3CCJ - chains R and 0 of the 31 polymer chains in the assembly; structure by X-ray diffraction, 3.30 A resolution.

[Chain R]
Molecule: 50S ribosomal protein L22P
From: Haloarcula marismortui
UniProt: P10970 (RL22_HALMA); residues 0-154 here correspond to UniProt positions 1-155 (UniProt number = residue number + 1)
Chain sequence (155 residues; each row starts with the number of its first residue; numbering starts at 0):
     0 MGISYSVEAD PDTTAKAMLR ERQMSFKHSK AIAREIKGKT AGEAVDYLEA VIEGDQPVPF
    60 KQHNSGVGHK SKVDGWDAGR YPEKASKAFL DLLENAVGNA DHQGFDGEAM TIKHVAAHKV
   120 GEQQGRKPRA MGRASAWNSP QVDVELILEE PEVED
Not modelled in the structure: 0, 151-154
Ion coordination: Sr2+ near Gln61 (its only coordinating residue here); Mg2+: Gly65 (shared with C2048(0), A2089(0) of chain 0); Na+: Val72, Trp75 (shared with U2659(0), G2660(0) of chain 0)

[Chain 0]
Molecule: 23S ribosomal RNA
From: Haloarcula marismortui
Notes: engineered mutation(s): G2099A, C2534T
Sequence (2923 nucleotides; each row starts with the number of its first residue):
     1 GUUGGCUACU AUGCCAGCUG GUGGAUUGCU CGGCUCAGGC GCUGAUGAAG GACGUGCCAA
    61 GCUGCGAUAA GCUGUGGGGA GCCGCACGGA GGCGAAGAAC CACAGAUUUC CGAAUGAGAA
   121 UCUCUCUAAC AAUUGCUUCG CGCAAUGAGG AACCCCGAGA ACUGAAACAU CUCAGUAUCG
   181 GGAGGAACAG AAAACGCAAC GUGAUGUCGU UAGUAACCGC GAGUGAACGC GAUACAGCCC
   241 AAACCGAAGC CCUCACGGGC AAUGUGGUGU CAGGGCUACC UCUCAUCAGC CGACCGUCUU
   301 CACGAAGUCU CUUGGAAUAG AGCGUGAUAC AGGGUGACAA CCCCGUACUG AAGACCAGUA
   361 CGCUGUGCGG UAGUGCCAGA GUAGCGGGGG UUGGAUAUCC CUCGCGAAUA ACGCAGGCAU
   421 CGACUGCGAA GGCUAAACAC AACCUGAGAC CGAUAGUGAA CAAGUAGUGU GAACGAACGC
   481 UGCAAAGUAC CCUCAGAAGG GAGGCGAAAU AGAGCAUGAA AUCAGUUGGC GAUCGAGCGA
   541 CAGGGCAUAC AAGGUCCCUU GACGAAUGAC CGAGACGCGA GUCUCCAGUA AGACUCACGG
   601 GAAGCCGAUG UUCUGUCGUA CGUUUUGAAA AACGAGCCAG GGAGUGUGUC UGUAUGGCAA
   661 GUCUAACCGG AGUAUCCGGG GAGGCACAGG GAAACCGACA UGGCCGCAGG GCUUUGCCCG
   721 AGGGCCGCCG UCUUCAAGGG CGGGGAGCCA UGUGGACACG ACCCGAAUCC GGACGAUCUA
   781 CGCAUGGACA AGAUGAAGCG UGCCGAAAGG CACGUGGAAG UCUGUUAGAG UUGGUGUCCU
   841 ACAAUACCCU CUCGUGAUCU AUGUGUAGGG GUGAAAGGCC CAUCGAGUCC GGCAACAGCU
   901 GGUUCCAAUC GAAACAUGUC GAAGCAUGAC CUCCGCCGAG GUAGUCUGUG AGGUAGAGCG
   961 ACCGAUUGGU GUGUCCGCCU CCGAGAGGAG UCGGCACACC UGUCAAACUC CAAACUUACA
  1021 GACGCUGUUU GACGCGGGGA UUCCGGUGCG CGGGGUAAGC CUGUGUACCA GGAGGGGAAC
  1081 AACCCAGAGA UAGGUUAAGG UCCCCAAGUG UGGAUUAAGU GUAAUCCUCU GAAGGUGGUC
  1141 UCGAGCCCUA GACAGCCGGG AGGUGAGCUU AGAAGCAGCU ACCCUCUAAG AAAAGCGUAA
  1201 CAGCUUACCG GCCGAGGUUU GAGGCGCCCA AAAUGAUCGG GACUCAAAUC CACCACCGAG
  1261 ACCUGUCCGU ACCACUCAUA CUGGUAAUCG AGUAGAUUGG CGCUCUAAUU GGAUGGAAGC
  1321 AGGGGCGAGA GCUCCUGUGG ACCGAUUAGU GACGAAAAUC CUGGCCAUAG UAGCAGCGAU
  1381 AGUCGGGUGA GAACCCCGAC GGCCUAAUGG AUAAGGGUUC CUCAGCACUG CUGAUCAGCU
  1441 GAGGGUUAGC CGGUCCUAAG UCUCACCGCA ACUCGACUGA GACGAAAUGG GAAACAGGUU
  1501 AAUAUUCCUG UGCCAUCAUG CAGUGAAAGU UGACGCCCUG GGGUCGAUCA CGCCGGGCAU
  1561 UCGCCCGGUC GAACCGUCCA ACUCCGUGGA AGCCGUAAUG GCAGGAAGCG GACGAACGGC
  1621 GGCAUAGGGA AACGUGAUUC AACCUGGGGC CCAUGAAAAG ACGAGCAUGA UGUCCGUACC
  1681 GAGAACCGAC ACAGGUGUCC AUGGCGGCGA AAGCCAAGGC CUGUCGGGAG CAACCAACGU
  1741 UAGGGAAUUC GGCAAGUUAG UCCCGUACCU UCGGAAGAAG GGAUGCCUGC UCCGGAACGG
  1801 AGCAGGUCGC AGUGACUCGG AAGCUCGGAC UGUCUAGUAA CAACAUAGGU GACCGCAAAU
  1861 CCGCAAGGAC UCGUACGGUC ACUGAAUCCU GCCCAGUGCA GGUAUCUGAA CACCUCGUAC
  1921 AAGAGGACGA AGGACCUGUC AACGGCGGGG GUAACUAUGA CCCUCUUAAG GUAGCGUAGU
  1981 ACCUUGCCGC AUCAGUAGCG GCUUGCAUGA AUGGAUUAAC CAGAGCUUCA CUGUCCCAAC
  2041 GUUGGGCCCG GUGAACUGUA CAUUCCAGUG CGGAGUCUGG AGACACCCAG GGGGAAGCAA
  2101 AGACCCUAUG GAGCUUUACU GCAGGCUGUC GCUGAGACGU GGUCGCCGAU GUGCAGCAUA
  2161 GGUAGGAGUC GUUACAGAGG UACCCGCGCU AGCGGGCCAC CCAGACAACA GUGAAAUACU
  2221 ACCCGUCGGU GACUGCGACU CUCACUCCGG GAGGAGGACA CCGAUAGCCG GGCAGUUUGA
  2281 CUGGGGCGGU ACGCGCUCGA AAAGAUAUCG AGCGCGCCCU AUGGUCAUCU CAGCCGGGAC
  2341 AGAGACCCGG CGAAGAGUGC AAGAGCAAAA GAUGACUUGA CAGUGUUCUU CCCAACGAGG
  2401 AACGCUGACG CGAAAGCGUG GUCUAGCGAA CCAAUUAGCC UGCUUGAUGC GGGCAAUUGA
  2461 UGACAGAAAA GCUACCCUAG GGAUAACAGA GUCGUCACUC GCAAGAGCAC AUAUCGACCG
  2521 AGUGGCUUGC UACUUCGAUG UCGGUUCCCU CCAUCCUGCC CGUGCAGAAG CGGGCAAGGG
  2581 UGAGGUUGUU CGCCUAUUAA AGGAGGUCGU GAGCUGGGUU UAGACCGUCG UGAGACAGGU
  2641 CGGCUGCUAU CUACUGGGUG UGUAAUGGUG UCUGACAAGA ACGACCGUAU AGUACGAGAG
  2701 GAACUACGGU UGGUGGCCAC UGGUGUACCG GUUGUUCGAG AGAGCACGUG CCGGGUAGCC
  2761 ACGCCACACG GGGUAAGAGC UGAACGCAUC UAAGCUCGAA ACCCACUUGG AAAAGAGACA
  2821 CCGCCGAGGU CCCGCGUACA AGACGCGGUC GAUAGACUCG GGGUGUGCGC GUCGAGGUAA
  2881 CGAGACGUUA AGCCCACGAG CACUAACAGA CCAAAGCCAU CAU
Not modelled in the structure: 1-9, 126-127, 715, 971-998, 1560, 1952-1963, 2137-2236, 2339-2343, 2665-2666, 2915-2923
Modified positions: 1MA (6-hydro-1-methyladenosine-5'-monophosphate) at position 628, OMU (o2'-methyluridine 5'-monophosphate) at position 2587, OMG (o2'-methylguanosine-5'-monophosphate) at position 2588, UR3 (3-methyluridine-5'-monophoshate) at position 2619, PSU (pseudouridine-5'-monophosphate) at position 2621
Ion coordination: Na+ site 1 near U12 (its only coordinating residue here); Mg2+ site 1 near G28 (its only coordinating residue here); Na+ site 2: C40, G41; Na+ site 3 near G56 (its only coordinating residue here); Sr2+ site 1: A86, C87 (shared with 1 residue of chain T); Mg2+ site 2 near U115 (its only coordinating residue here); Na+ site 4: C130, U146; Na+ site 5: C141, G142; K+ site 1: C162, U163, U172; Mg2+ site 3: C162, U2276; Na+ site 6: A165, A166, A167; Mg2+ site 4: A166, G219; 66 more Mg2+ sites not listed; 56 more Na+ sites not listed; 60 more Sr2+ sites not listed; 1 more K+ sites not listed

[Chain R / chain 0 interface]
Pairs across the interface - 131 pairs, chain R then chain 0:
  Gly1(R) with G21(0), sugar contact; U22(0), hydrogen bond to the phosphate
  Ile2(R) with G20(0), sugar contact; G21(0), sugar contact
  Ser3(R) with G20(0), hydrogen bond to the sugar; G21(0), hydrogen bond to the phosphate; U510(0), base contact
  Tyr4(R) with G500(0), phosphate contact; G501(0), hydrogen bond to the phosphate
  Ser5(R) with U19(0), hydrogen bond to the sugar; G20(0), sugar contact
  Lys15(R) with G501(0), sugar contact; A502(0), phosphate contact
  Ala16(R) with G500(0), sugar contact; G501(0), sugar contact
  Met17(R) with G500(0), sugar contact; G501(0), phosphate contact
  Arg19(R) with G499(0), phosphate contact; G500(0), salt bridge to the phosphate
  Gln22(R) with C1428(0), phosphate contact
  Ser24(R) with G1370(0), hydrogen bond to the base
  Phe25(R) with C523(0), sugar contact; A524(0), sugar contact
  Lys26(R) with A1369(0), hydrogen bond to the sugar; G1370(0), salt bridge to the phosphate
  His27(R) with G1370(0), base contact; G2051(0), phosphate contact
  Lys29(R) with C523(0), phosphate contact; A524(0), salt bridge to the phosphate
  Lys36(R) with G525(0), hydrogen bond to the phosphate; U526(0), salt bridge to the phosphate
  Lys60(R) with A11(0), hydrogen bond to the phosphate; U12(0), salt bridge to the phosphate
  Gln61(R) with G13(0), phosphate contact; A524(0), hydrogen bond to the phosphate
  His62(R) with G1370(0), salt bridge to the phosphate
  Asn63(R) with G1370(0), phosphate contact; C2087(0), phosphate contact; C2088(0), phosphate contact
  Ser64(R) with A1369(0), hydrogen bond to the phosphate; G1370(0), hydrogen bond to the phosphate; C2088(0), phosphate contact
  Gly65(R) with C2048(0), phosphate contact; C2088(0), hydrogen bond to the phosphate; A2089(0), phosphate contact
  Val66(R) with C2049(0), phosphate contact; C2088(0), sugar contact
  Gly67(R) with A2841(0), sugar contact
  His68(R) with C2087(0), hydrogen bond to the sugar; C2088(0), sugar contact; G2657(0), base contact; G2658(0), hydrogen bond to the sugar; A2841(0), hydrogen bond to the sugar; G2842(0), sugar contact
  Lys69(R) with C2048(0), hydrogen bond to the phosphate; C2049(0), salt bridge to the phosphate
  Ser70(R) with G2842(0), phosphate contact; A2843(0), phosphate contact
  Lys71(R) with C2831(0), phosphate contact; C2832(0), salt bridge to the phosphate
  Gly74(R) with G2660(0), hydrogen bond to the phosphate
  Trp75(R) with A11(0), sugar contact; U12(0), sugar contact; C2086(0), sugar contact; U2659(0), hydrogen bond to the sugar; G2660(0), phosphate contact
  Asp76(R) with C2086(0), base contact; C2087(0), hydrogen bond to the sugar; G2658(0), hydrogen bond to the base; U2659(0), hydrogen bond to the sugar
  Gly78(R) with C2049(0), phosphate contact
  Arg79(R) with G1370(0), hydrogen bond to the sugar; U1371(0), salt bridge to the phosphate; C2049(0), salt bridge to the phosphate; G2050(0), salt bridge to the phosphate
  Tyr80(R) with C2049(0), phosphate contact; G2050(0), hydrogen bond to the phosphate
  Pro81(R) with G2050(0), phosphate contact; G2051(0), phosphate contact
  Glu82(R) with G2050(0), hydrogen bond to the sugar; G2051(0), hydrogen bond to the phosphate
  Lys83(R) with G2051(0), hydrogen bond to the phosphate; U2052(0), salt bridge to the phosphate
  Asn94(R) with G499(0), hydrogen bond to the base; G500(0), hydrogen bond to the sugar
  Asn98(R) with G500(0), base contact; G501(0), hydrogen bond to the sugar
  His101(R) with C492(0), hydrogen bond to the sugar
  His113(R) with G525(0), hydrogen bond to the sugar
  Ala115(R) with A524(0), sugar contact; G525(0), sugar contact
  Ala116(R) with A524(0), hydrogen bond to the sugar
  His117(R) with G20(0), base contact; A524(0), hydrogen bond to the base
  Val119(R) with G21(0), phosphate contact; U22(0), sugar contact
  Gln122(R) with C1428(0), phosphate contact
  Lys126(R) with C1431(0), hydrogen bond to the base
  Pro127(R) with A1689(0), base contact; C1690(0), base contact
  Arg128(R) with U840(0), hydrogen bond to the base; A841(0), salt bridge to the phosphate; A1689(0), hydrogen bond to the base; A2054(0), hydrogen bond to the base; U2648(0), hydrogen bond to the base
  Ala129(R) with U840(0), phosphate contact; A841(0), hydrogen bond to the phosphate; A843(0), phosphate contact; A844(0), phosphate contact
  Met130(R) with A841(0), base contact; A844(0), hydrogen bond to the phosphate
  Gly131(R) with A844(0), base contact; A1689(0), base contact
  Arg132(R) with U840(0), hydrogen bond to the sugar; A1689(0), hydrogen bond to the base; A2055(0), hydrogen bond to the phosphate; C2056(0), salt bridge to the phosphate
  Ala133(R) with A1689(0), base contact
  Ser134(R) with A2054(0), hydrogen bond to the sugar; A2055(0), sugar contact
  Ala135(R) with A2054(0), hydrogen bond to the sugar; A2055(0), phosphate contact
  Trp136(R) with A1372(0), base contact; G1373(0), base contact; U2052(0), sugar contact; G2053(0), sugar contact; A2054(0), phosphate contact
  Asn137(R) with G2053(0), sugar contact; A2054(0), hydrogen bond to the phosphate
  Ser138(R) with G2053(0), hydrogen bond to the phosphate
  Pro139(R) with G1370(0), base contact
Other interface residues (no listed pair), chain R (68 interface residues in all): Val6, Arg33, Val72, Asp73, Ala84, Glu93, Gln102, Lys118
Other interface residues (no listed pair), chain 0 (56 interface residues in all): C491, C494, U1368

[In short]
68 residues of chain R face 56 of chain 0 across their interface, with 48 hydrogen bonds and 14 salt bridges.
Among the polar pairs are Ser24(R)-G1370(0), Asp76(R)-G2658(0) and Asn94(R)-G499(0). C162(0), U163(0) and
U172(0) form the K+ site 1.
Chain R is 50S ribosomal protein L22P and chain 0 is 23S ribosomal RNA, both from Haloarcula marismortui; the
structure, Structure of Anisomycin resistant 50S Ribosomal Subunit: 23S rRNA mutation C2534U, was determined
by X-ray diffraction together with 3CC2, 3CC4, 3CC7, 3CCE, 3CCL, 3CCM and 6 further entries from the same
study.
